Entry 7LGF (electron microscopy, 6.10 A resolution (low resolution: residue-level contacts below are approximate; hydrogen-bond / salt-bridge calls are withheld)); this record covers chains O and T of the 21 polymer chains in the assembly.

[Chain O (and T)]
Protein: Capsid protein
From: Escherichia phage Qbeta
Notes: chain T of this document is another copy of the same molecule, construct and numbering; everything in this record applies to it too
UniProt: P03615 (CAPSD_BPQBE); residues 0-132 here correspond to UniProt positions 1-133 (UniProt number = residue number + 1)
Chain sequence (133 residues; numbered 0 to 132; the number before each row is that of its first residue; numbering starts at 0):
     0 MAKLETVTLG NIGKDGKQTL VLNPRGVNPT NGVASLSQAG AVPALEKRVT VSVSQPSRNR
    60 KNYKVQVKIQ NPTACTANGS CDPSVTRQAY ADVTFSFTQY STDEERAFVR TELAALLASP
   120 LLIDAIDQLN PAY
Not modelled in the structure: 0
UniProt features mapped onto this chain:
  - site: Tyr89 (RNA-binding)

[Chain O / chain T interface]
Contacting residue pairs - 16 pairs, chain O then chain T:
  Pro23(O) with Gln127(T)
  Arg24(O) with Gln127(T); Leu128(T); Asn129(T)
  Gly25(O) with Asn129(T)
  Val26(O) with Asn129(T); Ala131(T)
  Pro28(O) with Pro130(T); Ala131(T)
  Ser36(O) with Gln127(T)
  Leu44(O) with Gln127(T)
  Asn77(O) with Asn77(T)
  Gly78(O) with Ala76(T); Asn77(T)
  Cys80(O) with Cys74(T), disulfide
  Asp81(O) with Arg86(T)
Also at the interface, not in a pair above, chain O (12 interface residues in all): Asn22
Disulfides between the chains: Cys80(O)-Cys74(T)

[Summary]
12 residues of chain O and 9 residues of chain T are in contact, with 1 disulfide bond.
Chain O and chain T are both Capsid protein (Escherichia phage Qbeta); the structure, Asymmetric unit for
phage Qbeta prolate particle, was determined by electron microscopy together with 7LGE, 7LGG, 7LGH and 7LHD
from the same study.
